Entry 3A7R (X-ray diffraction, 2.05 A resolution); this record covers chain A.

Chain A:
Protein: Lipoate-protein ligase A
Organism: Escherichia coli
Notes: EC 6.3.4.-
Reference sequence: P32099 (LPLA_ECOLI); residues 1-337 here correspond to UniProt positions 2-338 (UniProt number = residue number + 1)
Sequence (337 residues; numbered 1 to 337; the number before each row is that of its first residue):
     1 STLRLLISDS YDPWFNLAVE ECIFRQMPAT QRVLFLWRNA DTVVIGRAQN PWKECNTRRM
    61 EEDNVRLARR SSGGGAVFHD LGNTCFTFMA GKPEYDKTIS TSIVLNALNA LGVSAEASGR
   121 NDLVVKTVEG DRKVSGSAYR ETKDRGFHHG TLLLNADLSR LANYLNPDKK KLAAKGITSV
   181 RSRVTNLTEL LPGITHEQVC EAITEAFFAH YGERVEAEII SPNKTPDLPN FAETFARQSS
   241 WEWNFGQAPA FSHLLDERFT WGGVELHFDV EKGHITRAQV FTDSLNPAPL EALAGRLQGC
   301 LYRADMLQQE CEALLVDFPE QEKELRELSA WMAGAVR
Bound ions: Mg2+: V180, S182
Residues lining bound ligands: lipoyl-amp (LAQ; 5'-O-[(R)-({5-[(3R)-1,2-dithiolan-3-yl]pentanoyl}oxy)(hydroxy)phosphoryl]adenosine): W37, V44, R70, G74, G75, A76, V77, F78, H79, N83, C85, N121, D122, K133, V134, S135, G136, S137, A138, H149, G150, T151, L153, L161, L165, S179, V180, R181, S182, V184
What the authors report for this chain:
  - binding site for lipoyl-amp: W37, V44, R70, G75, V77, F78, H79, N83, N121, K133, G136, S137, H149, G150, T151, V180, S182
  - conformationally variable residues (loop rearrangement, order/disorder transition): L165 to V184
  - contacts within the chain: S72-H149 (hydrogen bond), N121-D122, D122-K133 (hydrogen bond), K170-A335 (hydrogen bond), T57-R337 (hydrogen bond), K170-R337, E61-R337
  - mutagenesis - N121A, D122A, K133A: decreased catalytic activity on lipoate adenylation
  - mutagenesis - N121A, D122A, K133A: decreased catalytic activity on lipoate transfer
  - catalytic residues: K133 (proposed by the authors, not directly observed)
  - mutagenesis - D122A: decreased catalytic activity on overall
  - mutagenesis - S72A, H149A: decreased binding to ATP
  - mutagenesis - S72A (2.3-fold), H149A (5.8-fold): decreased binding to lipoic acid
  - mutagenesis - K133A: abolished catalytic activity (overall reaction)
  - mutagenesis - N121A: decreased catalytic activity (overall reaction)
  - mutagenesis - S72A, H149A: unchanged catalytic activity

In short:
Ligands of chain A: lipoyl-amp. V180 and S182 form the Mg2+ site. From the paper: the catalytic residue K133;
N121A, D122A and K133A reduce catalytic activity on lipoate adenylation; 5 substitutions were tested in all.
Chain A is Lipoate-protein ligase A (Escherichia coli); the structure, Crystal structure of E. coli
lipoate-protein ligase A in complex with lipoyl-AMP, was determined by X-ray diffraction (same publication as
3A7A, 3A7L and 3A7U).
